4FBG - chain A; structure by X-ray diffraction, 3.02 A resolution.

# Chain A
Name: Putative reductase TDE_0597
Source organism: Treponema denticola
Notes: EC 1.3.1.44
UniProt: Q73Q47 (Y597_TREDE); residues 1-397 here = UniProt positions 1-397
Amino-acid sequence (405 residues; each row starts with the number of its first residue):
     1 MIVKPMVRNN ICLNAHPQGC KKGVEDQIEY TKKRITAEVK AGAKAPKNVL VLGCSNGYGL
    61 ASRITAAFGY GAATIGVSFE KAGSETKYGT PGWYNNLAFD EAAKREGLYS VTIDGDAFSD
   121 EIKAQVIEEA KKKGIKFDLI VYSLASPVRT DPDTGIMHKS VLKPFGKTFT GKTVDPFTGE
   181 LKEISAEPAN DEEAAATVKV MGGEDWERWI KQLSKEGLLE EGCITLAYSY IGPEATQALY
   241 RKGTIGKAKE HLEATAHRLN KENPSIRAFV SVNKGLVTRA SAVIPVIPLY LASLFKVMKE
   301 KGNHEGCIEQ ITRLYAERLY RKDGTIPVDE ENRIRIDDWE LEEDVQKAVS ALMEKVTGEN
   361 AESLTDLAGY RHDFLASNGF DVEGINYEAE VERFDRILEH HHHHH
Unresolved in the structure: 400-405
Differences from the reference sequence: expression tag (398-405)
Modified positions: Mse-1, Mse-6, Mse-157, Mse-201, Mse-298, Mse-353 (selenomethionine; parent Met)
Swiss-Prot annotation at these positions:
  - active site: Tyr-240 (Proton donor)
  - binding site (NAD(+)): Gly-53 to Tyr-58, Phe-79, Glu-80, Asp-116, Ala-117, Leu-144, Ala-145, Lys-249, Leu-276 to Thr-278
  - binding site (substrate): Tyr-230
  - site: Glu-80 (Plays an important role in discriminating NADH against NADPH)
  - mutagenesis: Tyr-240 (Y240F: Loss of reductase activity, but no significant change in the affinity for crotonyl-CoA), Leu-276 (L276A: Significant decrease of the catalytic efficiency; when associated with A-277. The catalytic efficiency is slightly reduces and the affinity is relatively similar to wild-type ...), Val-277 (V277A: Significant decrease of the catalytic efficiency; when associated with A-276. The catalytic efficiency is slightly reduces and the affinity is relatively similar to wild-type ...), Ile-287 (I287A: Shows 7-, 13- and 15-fold decrease of catalytic efficiency of the reductase activity for hexenoyl-CoA, crotonyl-CoA and dodecenoyl-CoA, respectively ...), Leu-291 (L291A: The catalytic efficiency and affinity are relatively similar to wild-type toward crotonyl-CoA and hexenoyl-CoA), Phe-295 (F295A: The catalytic efficiency and affinity are relatively similar to wild-type toward crotonyl-CoA and hexenoyl-CoA ...), Tyr-370 (Y370A: The catalytic efficiency and affinity are relatively similar to wild-type toward crotonyl-CoA and hexenoyl-CoA)
Ligand contacts: NAD (nicotinamide-adenine-dinucleotide): Gly-53, Cys-54, Ser-55, Asn-56, Gly-57, Tyr-58, Gly-59, Val-77, Ser-78, Phe-79, Glu-80, Gly-115, Asp-116, Ala-117, Phe-118, Ser-143, Leu-144, Ala-145, Ser-146, Mse-201, Tyr-228, Ser-229, Tyr-230, Tyr-240, Asn-273, Lys-274, Gly-275, Leu-276, Thr-278

# In short
Chain A binds NAD. Curated annotation (UniProt) lists active-site residue Tyr-240, 16 NAD+-binding residues,
substrate-binding residue Tyr-230 and 7 mutagenesis sites.
Chain A is Putative reductase TDE_0597 (Treponema denticola); the structure, Crystal structure of Treponema
denticola trans-2-enoyl-CoA reductase in complex with NAD, was determined by X-ray diffraction, deposited
together with 4EUE, 4EUF and 4EUH.
